PDB entry 5KTX | X-ray diffraction, 1.27 A resolution | chain A

== Chain A ==
Protein: CREB-binding protein
Organism: Homo sapiens
Notes: EC 2.3.1.48; fragment: bromodomain
UniProtKB: Q92793 (CBP_HUMAN); numbering as in UniProt (aligned over 1085-1196)
Amino-acid sequence (114 residues; row label = number of the first residue in the row):
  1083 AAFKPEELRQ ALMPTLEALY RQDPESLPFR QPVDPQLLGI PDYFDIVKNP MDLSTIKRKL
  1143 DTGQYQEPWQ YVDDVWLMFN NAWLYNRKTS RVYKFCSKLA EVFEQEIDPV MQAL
Sequence notes: expression tag (1083-1084); conflict Ala1195 (Ser in Q92793)
Ligand contacts: Cpd59 (6XH; 1-[3-[[2-fluoranyl-4-(1-methylpyrazol-4-yl)phenyl]amino]-1-[(3S)-oxolan-3-yl]-6,7-dihydro-4H-pyrazolo[4,3-c]pyridin-5-yl]ethanone): Pro1106, Leu1109, Pro1110, Phe1111, Gln1113, Val1115, Leu1120, Ile1122, Tyr1125, Ala1164, Tyr1167, Asn1168, Arg1173, Val1174, Phe1177
Swiss-Prot annotation at these positions:
  - region: Asn1162 to Lys1180 (Interaction with ASF1A)
  - natural variant: Tyr1175 (Y1175C: In RSTS1)
  - mutagenesis: Asp1116 (D1116R: Impairs binding to acetylated histones), Phe1126 (F1126A: Impairs binding to acetylated histones), Asn1162 (N1162E/R: Abolishes interaction with ASF1A), Trp1165 (W1165A: Abolishes interaction with ASF1A), Lys1170 (K1170E: Impairs binding to acetylated histones), Ser1179 (S1179I: Impairs interaction with ASF1A), Lys1180 (K1180E: Abolishes interaction with ASF1A), Glu1183 (E1183R: Abolishes interaction with ASF1A)

== In short ==
Ligands of chain A: Cpd59. UniProt lists 8 mutagenesis sites.
Chain A is CREB-binding protein (Homo sapiens); the structure, CREBBP bromodomain in complex with Cpd59
((S)-1-(3-((2-fluoro-4-(1-methyl-1H-pyrazol-4-yl)phenyl)amino)-1-(tetrahydrofuran-3-yl)-6,7-dihydro-1H-pyrazolo[4,3-c]pyridin-5(4H)-yl)ethanone),
was determined by X-ray diffraction together with 5KTU, 5KTW and 5KU3 from the same study.
